Entry 2OEL (X-ray diffraction, 1.80 A resolution); this record covers chains A and B.

== Chain A (and B) ==
Protein: 2,3-diketo-5-methylthiopentyl-1-phosphate enolase
Organism: Geobacillus kaustophilus
Notes: EC 5.3.2.-; chain B of this document is another copy of the same molecule, construct and numbering; everything in this record applies to it too
UniProt: Q5L1E2 (MTNW_GEOKA); residue numbers follow UniProt; this construct covers 1-413
Chain sequence (413 residues; each row starts with the number of its first residue):
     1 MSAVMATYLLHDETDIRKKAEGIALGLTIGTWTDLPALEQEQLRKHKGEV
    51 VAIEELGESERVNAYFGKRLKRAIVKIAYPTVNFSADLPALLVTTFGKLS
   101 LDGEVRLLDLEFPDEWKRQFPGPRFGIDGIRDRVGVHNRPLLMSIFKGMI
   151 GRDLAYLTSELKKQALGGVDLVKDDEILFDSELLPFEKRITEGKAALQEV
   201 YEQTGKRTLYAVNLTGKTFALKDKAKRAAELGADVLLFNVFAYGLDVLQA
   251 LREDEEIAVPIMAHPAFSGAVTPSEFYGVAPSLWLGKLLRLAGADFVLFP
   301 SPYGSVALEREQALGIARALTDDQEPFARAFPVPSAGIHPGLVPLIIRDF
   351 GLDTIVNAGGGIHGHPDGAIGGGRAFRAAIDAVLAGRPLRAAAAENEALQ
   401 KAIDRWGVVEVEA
Not modelled in the structure: 1
Sequence notes: modified residue (173)
Modified / non-standard residues: Lys173 (lysine nz-carboxylic acid; KCX)
Swiss-Prot annotation at these positions:
  - active site: Lys98 (Proton acceptor)
  - binding site (substrate): Lys147, Lys173 to Glu176, His264, Gly337, Gly359, Gly360
  - binding site (Mg(2+)): Lys173, Asp175, Glu176
  - modified residue: Lys173 (N6-carboxylysine)
Metal / ion sites: Mg2+: Lys173, Asp175, Glu176
Ligand contacts: carbonate ion (CO3): Ala336, Gly337, Ile338, Asn357, Ala358, Gly359, Gly360, Gly361

== Chain A / chain B interface ==
Residue-residue contacts (115; chain A residue first):
  Leu27(A) - Ile177(B)
  Thr28(A) - Ile150(B)
  Ile29(A) - Gly148(B)
  Thr31(A) - Lys147(B)  hydrogen bond
  Leu35(A) - Arg152(B)
  Glu39(A) - Arg152(B)  salt bridge
  Gln42(A) - Gly151(B)
  Leu43(A) - Ile150(B)
  Leu43(A) - Gly151(B)
  His46(A) - Ile150(B)
  His46(A) - Gly151(B)
  Arg61(A) - Tyr65(B)
  Tyr65(A) - Arg61(B)
  Tyr65(A) - Tyr65(B)  hydrophobic
  Tyr65(A) - Glu275(B)  hydrogen bond
  Tyr65(A) - Phe276(B)
  Asn83(A) - Ile150(B)
  Asn83(A) - Phe179(B)
  Phe84(A) - Phe179(B)  hydrophobic
  Ser85(A) - Phe179(B)
  Asp87(A) - Gly216(B)
  Asp87(A) - Lys217(B)
  Pro89(A) - Ala242(B)
  Pro89(A) - Tyr243(B)
  Ala90(A) - Phe179(B)  hydrophobic
  Val93(A) - Glu176(B)
  Val93(A) - Ile177(B)
  Val93(A) - Asn239(B)
  Val93(A) - Ala242(B)  hydrophobic
  Thr94(A) - Phe179(B)
  Phe96(A) - Phe267(B)
  Phe96(A) - Ala270(B)  hydrophobic
  Gly97(A) - Ala266(B)
  Gly97(A) - Phe267(B)  hydrogen bond (backbone-backbone)
  Lys98(A) - Glu176(B)
  Ser100(A) - Phe267(B)  hydrogen bond (side chain-backbone)
  Ser100(A) - Ser268(B)
  Ser100(A) - Gly269(B)  hydrogen bond (side chain-backbone)
  Ser100(A) - Ala270(B)
  Leu101(A) - Pro265(B)
  Leu101(A) - Ser268(B)
  Leu101(A) - Gly269(B)
  Leu101(A) - Val306(B)
  Asp102(A) - Val306(B)
  Gly103(A) - Val306(B)
  Gly148(A) - Ile29(B)
  Ile150(A) - Thr28(B)
  Ile150(A) - Leu43(B)
  Ile150(A) - His46(B)
  Ile150(A) - Asn83(B)
  Gly151(A) - Leu43(B)
  Gly151(A) - His46(B)
  Arg152(A) - Glu39(B)  salt bridge
  Arg152(A) - Leu43(B)
  Glu176(A) - Val93(B)
  Glu176(A) - Lys98(B)
  Ile177(A) - Leu27(B)
  Ile177(A) - Val93(B)
  Phe179(A) - Asn83(B)
  Phe179(A) - Phe84(B)  hydrophobic
  Phe179(A) - Ser85(B)
  Phe179(A) - Ala90(B)  hydrophobic
  Phe179(A) - Thr94(B)
  Gly216(A) - Asp87(B)
  Lys217(A) - Ala86(B)
  Lys217(A) - Asp87(B)
  Lys217(A) - Asp246(B)
  Lys217(A) - Gln249(B)
  Lys217(A) - Glu253(B)  salt bridge
  Thr218(A) - Phe219(B)
  Thr218(A) - Asp246(B)  hydrogen bond
  Phe219(A) - Thr218(B)
  Phe219(A) - Phe219(B)  hydrophobic
  Phe219(A) - Lys222(B)
  Phe219(A) - Ala250(B)  hydrophobic
  Lys222(A) - Phe219(B)
  Asn239(A) - Val93(B)
  Ala242(A) - Pro89(B)
  Ala242(A) - Val93(B)  hydrophobic
  Tyr243(A) - Pro89(B)
  Tyr243(A) - Tyr243(B)
  Tyr243(A) - Gly244(B)
  Gly244(A) - Tyr243(B)
  Asp246(A) - Lys217(B)
  Asp246(A) - Thr218(B)  hydrogen bond
  Gln249(A) - Lys217(B)
  Ala250(A) - Phe219(B)  hydrophobic
  Glu253(A) - Lys217(B)  salt bridge
  Pro265(A) - Leu101(B)
  Ala266(A) - Gly97(B)
  Phe267(A) - Phe96(B)
  Phe267(A) - Gly97(B)  hydrogen bond (backbone-backbone)
  Phe267(A) - Ser100(B)  hydrogen bond (backbone-side chain)
  Phe267(A) - Trp284(B)  hydrophobic
  Ser268(A) - Ser100(B)
  Ser268(A) - Leu101(B)
  Gly269(A) - Ser100(B)  hydrogen bond (backbone-side chain)
  Gly269(A) - Leu101(B)
  Ala270(A) - Ser100(B)
  Ala270(A) - Ala270(B)
  Ala270(A) - Val271(B)
  Ala270(A) - Gly278(B)
  Val271(A) - Ala270(B)
  Val271(A) - Val271(B)  hydrophobic
  Pro273(A) - Tyr277(B)  hydrophobic
  Ser274(A) - Tyr277(B)
  Glu275(A) - Tyr65(B)  hydrogen bond
  Phe276(A) - Tyr65(B)
  Tyr277(A) - Pro273(B)  hydrophobic
  Tyr277(A) - Ser274(B)
  Gly278(A) - Ala270(B)
  Trp284(A) - Phe267(B)  hydrophobic
  Val306(A) - Leu101(B)
  Val306(A) - Asp102(B)
  Val306(A) - Gly103(B)
Also at the interface, not in a pair above, chain A (69 interface residues in all): Gly26, Asp34, Ala86, Leu92, Lys147, Val247, Val279, Pro300
Also at the interface, not in a pair above, chain B (67 interface residues in all): Gly26, Thr31, Leu35, Leu92, Val247, Val279, Pro300

== Summary ==
69 residues of chain A face 67 of chain B across their interface; the contacts include 11 hydrogen bonds and 4
salt bridges. Polar contacts include Glu39(A)-Arg152(B), Lys217(A)-Glu253(B) and Thr31(A)-Lys147(B). Ligands
of chain A: carbonate ion.
Chain A and chain B are both 2,3-diketo-5-methylthiopentyl-1-phosphate enolase (Geobacillus kaustophilus); the
structure, Crystal structure of a rubisco-like protein from Geobacillus kaustophilus liganded with Mg2+ and
HCO3- ions, was determined by X-ray diffraction (same publication as 2OEJ, 2OEK and 2OEM).
